Entry 1ZAA (X-ray diffraction, 2.10 A resolution); this record covers chains B and C of the 3 polymer chains in the assembly.

Chain B:
Molecule: 11-nt DNA strand
Sequence (11 nucleotides; numbered 1 to 11; the number before each row is that of its first residue):
     1 TACGCCCACG C

Chain C:
Protein: Protein (ZIF268)
From: Mus musculus
UniProtKB: P08046 (EGR1_MOUSE); residues 1-87 here correspond to UniProt positions 332-418 (UniProt number = residue number + 331)
Sequence (87 residues; numbered 1 to 87; the number before each row is that of its first residue):
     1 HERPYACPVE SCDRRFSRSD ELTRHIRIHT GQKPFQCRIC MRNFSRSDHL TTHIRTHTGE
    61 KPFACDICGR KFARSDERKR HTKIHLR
Not modelled in the structure: 1-2
Ion coordination: Zn2+ site 1: Cys7, Cys12, His25, His29; Zn2+ site 2: Cys37, Cys40, His53, His57; Zn2+ site 3: Cys65, Cys68, His81, His85
Swiss-Prot annotation at these positions:
  - zinc finger: Tyr5 to His29 (C2H2-type 1), Phe35 to His57 (C2H2-type 2), Phe63 to His85 (C2H2-type 3)
  - site (Interaction with DNA): Arg3, Arg14, Arg18, Arg24, Arg42, Arg46, Arg70, Arg74, Arg80
Reported in the primary citation:
  - binding site for the 11-nt DNA strand: Arg3, Arg14, Arg18, Arg24, His25, Arg42, Ser45, Arg46, His49, His53, Arg70, Arg74, Arg80, Arg87
  - specificity-determining residues: His49
  - contacts within the chain: Pro4-Tyr5 (hydrophobic contact), Arg18-Asp20, His25-Ile28 (backbone contact), Arg27-Ser45, Thr30-Gln32 (hydrogen bond), Cys37-Ile39 (hydrogen bond), Arg46-Asp48, Arg55-Ala73 (hydrogen bond), Cys65-Ile67 (hydrogen bond), Cys65-Cys68 (hydrogen bond), Arg74-Asp76
  - binding site for the 11-nt DNA strand (chain B): Ser75
  - Zn2+ coordination: Cys7, Cys12, His25, His29, His53

Chain B / chain C interface:
Contacting residue pairs (16):
  DT1(B) with Ser19(C), base contact; Asp20(C), base contact
  DA2(B) with Arg18(C), base contact; Asp20(C), hydrogen bond to the base
  DC3(B) with Arg18(C), base contact; Asp20(C), base contact
  DG4(B) with Arg24(C), base contact
  DC5(B) with Arg46(C), base contact; Asp48(C), hydrogen bond to the base
  DC6(B) with Arg46(C), base contact; Asp48(C), base contact; Ser75(C), hydrogen bond to the phosphate
  DC7(B) with Lys79(C), phosphate contact
  DA8(B) with Arg74(C), base contact; Asp76(C), hydrogen bond to the base
  DG10(B) with Arg80(C), base contact
Interface residues without a listed pair, chain B (10 interface residues in all): DC9
Interface residues without a listed pair, chain C (14 interface residues in all): Thr23, Phe35, Ser47

Summary:
10 residues of chain B and 14 residues of chain C are in contact, with 4 hydrogen bonds. Polar contacts
include DA2(B)-Asp20(C), DC5(B)-Asp48(C) and DA8(B)-Asp76(C). From the paper: a binding site for the 11-nt DNA
strand at Arg3(C), Arg14(C) and Arg18(C) among others; a binding site for the 11-nt DNA strand (chain B) at
Ser75(C).
Chain B is an 11-nt DNA strand and chain C is Protein (ZIF268) (Mus musculus); the structure, Zinc finger-DNA
recognition: crystal structure of a ZIF268-DNA complex at 2.1 angstroms, was determined by X-ray diffraction.
